PDB entry 3ASP | X-ray diffraction, 1.60 A resolution | chains A and B

Chain A (and B):
Protein: Capsid protein
Source organism: Norwalk-like virus
Notes: chain B of this document is another copy of the same molecule, construct and numbering; everything in this record applies to it too
UniProt: Q8JW44 (Q8JW44_9CALI); numbering as in UniProt (aligned over 221-541)
Sequence (326 residues; each row starts with the number of its first residue):
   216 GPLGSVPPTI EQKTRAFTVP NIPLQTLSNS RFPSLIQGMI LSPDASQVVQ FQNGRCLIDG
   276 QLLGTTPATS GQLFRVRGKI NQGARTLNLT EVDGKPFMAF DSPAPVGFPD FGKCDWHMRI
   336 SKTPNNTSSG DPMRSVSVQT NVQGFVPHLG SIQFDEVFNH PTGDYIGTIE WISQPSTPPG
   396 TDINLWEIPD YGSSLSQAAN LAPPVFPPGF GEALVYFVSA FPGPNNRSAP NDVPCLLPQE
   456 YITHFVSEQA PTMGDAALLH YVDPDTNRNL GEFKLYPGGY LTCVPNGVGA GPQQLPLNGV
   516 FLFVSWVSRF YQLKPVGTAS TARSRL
Unresolved in the structure: 216-223, 535-541 (chain B: 216-229, 532-541)
Sequence notes: expression tag (216-220)
Ion coordination: Na+: F360, D405, G407
From the paper describing this entry:
  - contacts within the chain: Q389-N441 (hydrogen bond)
  - binding site for 2-acetamido-2-deoxy-alpha-D-galactopyranose: D330, H332, G345, D370, S388, Q389
  - binding site for alpha-L-fucopyranose: D370, S391
  - self-association interface (contacts with another copy of this molecule); pairs are residue here / residue on that copy: Q389-S343 (hydrogen bond)
  - mutagenesis - Q389N: increased binding to Leb antigen
  - mutagenesis - Q389N: abolished binding to A and H antigens
  - mutagenesis - Q389N: decreased binding to Lea antigen

Interface between chain A and chain B:
Contacting residue pairs (73):
  P235(A) - S462(B)
  N236(A) - S462(B)  hydrogen bond (backbone-side chain)
  I237(A) - T458(B)
  T241(A) - A283(B)
  T241(A) - T284(B)  hydrogen bond (backbone-side chain)
  S243(A) - T284(B)
  S243(A) - G286(B)  hydrogen bond (side chain-backbone)
  P248(A) - R290(B)  hydrogen bond (backbone-side chain)
  S249(A) - R290(B)
  L250(A) - G286(B)
  L250(A) - Q287(B)
  A283(A) - T241(B)
  T284(A) - T241(B)  hydrogen bond (side chain-backbone)
  T284(A) - S243(B)
  T284(A) - E455(B)
  S285(A) - S285(B)  hydrogen bond
  G286(A) - S243(B)  hydrogen bond (backbone-side chain)
  G286(A) - L250(B)
  Q287(A) - L250(B)
  R290(A) - P248(B)  hydrogen bond (side chain-backbone)
  R290(A) - S249(B)
  R334(A) - R334(B)
  R334(A) - E385(B)  salt bridge
  P339(A) - P445(B)  hydrophobic
  N340(A) - G438(B)  hydrogen bond (side chain-backbone)
  N340(A) - P439(B)
  N340(A) - N440(B)
  N340(A) - S443(B)
  N340(A) - A444(B)  hydrogen bond (side chain-backbone)
  N340(A) - P445(B)
  N341(A) - S443(B)
  T342(A) - P439(B)
  T342(A) - N440(B)  hydrogen bond (backbone-backbone)
  T342(A) - S443(B)
  S343(A) - Q389(B)  hydrogen bond (backbone-side chain)
  S343(A) - P439(B)
  S343(A) - N440(B)
  S343(A) - S443(B)
  S344(A) - P439(B)
  G345(A) - W386(B)
  G345(A) - P439(B)
  D346(A) - W386(B)  hydrogen bond
  P347(A) - W386(B)
  M348(A) - E385(B)
  M348(A) - W386(B)
  E385(A) - R334(B)  salt bridge
  E385(A) - M348(B)
  E385(A) - E385(B)
  W386(A) - G345(B)
  W386(A) - D346(B)  hydrogen bond
  W386(A) - P347(B)
  W386(A) - M348(B)
  Q389(A) - S343(B)  hydrogen bond (side chain-backbone)
  G438(A) - N340(B)  hydrogen bond (backbone-side chain)
  P439(A) - N340(B)
  P439(A) - T342(B)
  P439(A) - S343(B)
  P439(A) - S344(B)
  P439(A) - G345(B)
  N440(A) - N340(B)
  N440(A) - T342(B)  hydrogen bond (backbone-backbone)
  N440(A) - S343(B)
  S443(A) - N340(B)
  S443(A) - N341(B)
  S443(A) - T342(B)
  S443(A) - S343(B)  hydrogen bond (side chain-backbone)
  A444(A) - N340(B)  hydrogen bond (backbone-side chain)
  P445(A) - N340(B)
  E455(A) - T284(B)
  T458(A) - I237(B)
  S462(A) - P235(B)
  S462(A) - N236(B)  hydrogen bond (side chain-backbone)
  S462(A) - I237(B)
Interface residues without a listed pair, chain A (40 interface residues in all): S336, P437, V461
Interface residues without a listed pair, chain B (42 interface residues in all): L242, S336, P339, P437, V461, Q464
From the paper, about this interface:
  - pairs named by the authors: Q389(B)-S343(A) (hydrogen bond)

In short:
Chain A and chain B form an interface of 40 and 42 residues respectively; the contacts include 20 hydrogen
bonds and 2 salt bridges. Polar contacts include R334(A)-E385(B), N236(A)-S462(B) and T241(A)-T284(B). The
authors report a hydrogen bond between Q389(B) and S343(A). The paper reports a binding site for
2-acetamido-2-deoxy-alpha-D-galactopyranose at D330(A), H332(A) and G345(A) among others; Q389N of chain A
increases binding to Leb antigen.
Chain A and chain B are both Capsid protein (Norwalk-like virus); the structure, Crystal structure of P domain
from Norovirus Funabashi258 stain in the complex with A-antigen, was determined by X-ray diffraction,
deposited together with 3ASQ, 3ASR, 3ASS and 3AST.
